PDB entry 3CCQ | X-ray diffraction, 2.90 A resolution | chains B and 0 of the 31 polymer chains in the assembly

== Chain B ==
Molecule: 50S ribosomal protein L3P
Organism: Haloarcula marismortui
UniProtKB: P20279 (RL3_HALMA); residues 0-337 here correspond to UniProt positions 1-338 (UniProt number = residue number + 1)
Amino-acid sequence (338 residues; row label = number of the first residue in the row; numbering starts at 0):
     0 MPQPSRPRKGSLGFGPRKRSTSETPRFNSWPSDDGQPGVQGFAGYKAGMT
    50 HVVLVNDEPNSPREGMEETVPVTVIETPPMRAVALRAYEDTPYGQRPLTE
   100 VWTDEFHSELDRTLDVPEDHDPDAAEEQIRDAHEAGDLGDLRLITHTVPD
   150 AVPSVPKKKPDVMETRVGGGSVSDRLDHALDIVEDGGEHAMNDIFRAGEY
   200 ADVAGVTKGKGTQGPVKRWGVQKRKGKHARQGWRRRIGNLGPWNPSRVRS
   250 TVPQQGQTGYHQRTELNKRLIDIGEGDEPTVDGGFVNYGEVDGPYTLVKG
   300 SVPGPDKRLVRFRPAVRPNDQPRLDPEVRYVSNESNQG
Not modelled in the structure: 0
Ion coordination: Na+: Gln230 (shared with U837(0) of chain 0); Sr2+ site 1: Gln230 (shared with G836(0), U2615(0) of chain 0); Sr2+ site 2: Asn243, Ser245; Mg2+: Asn335 (shared with A2757(0) of chain 0)

== Chain 0 ==
Molecule: 23S ribosomal RNA
Organism: Haloarcula marismortui
Notes: engineered mutation(s): G2099A, A2488U
Sequence (2923 nucleotides; each row starts with the number of its first residue):
     1 GUUGGCUACUAUGCCAGCUGGUGGAUUGCUCGGCUCAGGCGCUGAUGAAG
    51 GACGUGCCAAGCUGCGAUAAGCUGUGGGGAGCCGCACGGAGGCGAAGAAC
   101 CACAGAUUUCCGAAUGAGAAUCUCUCUAACAAUUGCUUCGCGCAAUGAGG
   151 AACCCCGAGAACUGAAACAUCUCAGUAUCGGGAGGAACAGAAAACGCAAC
   201 GUGAUGUCGUUAGUAACCGCGAGUGAACGCGAUACAGCCCAAACCGAAGC
   251 CCUCACGGGCAAUGUGGUGUCAGGGCUACCUCUCAUCAGCCGACCGUCUU
   301 CACGAAGUCUCUUGGAAUAGAGCGUGAUACAGGGUGACAACCCCGUACUG
   351 AAGACCAGUACGCUGUGCGGUAGUGCCAGAGUAGCGGGGGUUGGAUAUCC
   401 CUCGCGAAUAACGCAGGCAUCGACUGCGAAGGCUAAACACAACCUGAGAC
   451 CGAUAGUGAACAAGUAGUGUGAACGAACGCUGCAAAGUACCCUCAGAAGG
   501 GAGGCGAAAUAGAGCAUGAAAUCAGUUGGCGAUCGAGCGACAGGGCAUAC
   551 AAGGUCCCUUGACGAAUGACCGAGACGCGAGUCUCCAGUAAGACUCACGG
   601 GAAGCCGAUGUUCUGUCGUACGUUUUGAAAAACGAGCCAGGGAGUGUGUC
   651 UGUAUGGCAAGUCUAACCGGAGUAUCCGGGGAGGCACAGGGAAACCGACA
   701 UGGCCGCAGGGCUUUGCCCGAGGGCCGCCGUCUUCAAGGGCGGGGAGCCA
   751 UGUGGACACGACCCGAAUCCGGACGAUCUACGCAUGGACAAGAUGAAGCG
   801 UGCCGAAAGGCACGUGGAAGUCUGUUAGAGUUGGUGUCCUACAAUACCCU
   851 CUCGUGAUCUAUGUGUAGGGGUGAAAGGCCCAUCGAGUCCGGCAACAGCU
   901 GGUUCCAAUCGAAACAUGUCGAAGCAUGACCUCCGCCGAGGUAGUCUGUG
   951 AGGUAGAGCGACCGAUUGGUGUGUCCGCCUCCGAGAGGAGUCGGCACACC
  1001 UGUCAAACUCCAAACUUACAGACGCUGUUUGACGCGGGGAUUCCGGUGCG
  1051 CGGGGUAAGCCUGUGUACCAGGAGGGGAACAACCCAGAGAUAGGUUAAGG
  1101 UCCCCAAGUGUGGAUUAAGUGUAAUCCUCUGAAGGUGGUCUCGAGCCCUA
  1151 GACAGCCGGGAGGUGAGCUUAGAAGCAGCUACCCUCUAAGAAAAGCGUAA
  1201 CAGCUUACCGGCCGAGGUUUGAGGCGCCCAAAAUGAUCGGGACUCAAAUC
  1251 CACCACCGAGACCUGUCCGUACCACUCAUACUGGUAAUCGAGUAGAUUGG
  1301 CGCUCUAAUUGGAUGGAAGCAGGGGCGAGAGCUCCUGUGGACCGAUUAGU
  1351 GACGAAAAUCCUGGCCAUAGUAGCAGCGAUAGUCGGGUGAGAACCCCGAC
  1401 GGCCUAAUGGAUAAGGGUUCCUCAGCACUGCUGAUCAGCUGAGGGUUAGC
  1451 CGGUCCUAAGUCUCACCGCAACUCGACUGAGACGAAAUGGGAAACAGGUU
  1501 AAUAUUCCUGUGCCAUCAUGCAGUGAAAGUUGACGCCCUGGGGUCGAUCA
  1551 CGCCGGGCAUUCGCCCGGUCGAACCGUCCAACUCCGUGGAAGCCGUAAUG
  1601 GCAGGAAGCGGACGAACGGCGGCAUAGGGAAACGUGAUUCAACCUGGGGC
  1651 CCAUGAAAAGACGAGCAUGAUGUCCGUACCGAGAACCGACACAGGUGUCC
  1701 AUGGCGGCGAAAGCCAAGGCCUGUCGGGAGCAACCAACGUUAGGGAAUUC
  1751 GGCAAGUUAGUCCCGUACCUUCGGAAGAAGGGAUGCCUGCUCCGGAACGG
  1801 AGCAGGUCGCAGUGACUCGGAAGCUCGGACUGUCUAGUAACAACAUAGGU
  1851 GACCGCAAAUCCGCAAGGACUCGUACGGUCACUGAAUCCUGCCCAGUGCA
  1901 GGUAUCUGAACACCUCGUACAAGAGGACGAAGGACCUGUCAACGGCGGGG
  1951 GUAACUAUGACCCUCUUAAGGUAGCGUAGUACCUUGCCGCAUCAGUAGCG
  2001 GCUUGCAUGAAUGGAUUAACCAGAGCUUCACUGUCCCAACGUUGGGCCCG
  2051 GUGAACUGUACAUUCCAGUGCGGAGUCUGGAGACACCCAGGGGGAAGCAA
  2101 AGACCCUAUGGAGCUUUACUGCAGGCUGUCGCUGAGACGUGGUCGCCGAU
  2151 GUGCAGCAUAGGUAGGAGUCGUUACAGAGGUACCCGCGCUAGCGGGCCAC
  2201 CCAGACAACAGUGAAAUACUACCCGUCGGUGACUGCGACUCUCACUCCGG
  2251 GAGGAGGACACCGAUAGCCGGGCAGUUUGACUGGGGCGGUACGCGCUCGA
  2301 AAAGAUAUCGAGCGCGCCCUAUGGUCAUCUCAGCCGGGACAGAGACCCGG
  2351 CGAAGAGUGCAAGAGCAAAAGAUGACUUGACAGUGUUCUUCCCAACGAGG
  2401 AACGCUGACGCGAAAGCGUGGUCUAGCGAACCAAUUAGCCUGCUUGAUGC
  2451 GGGCAAUUGAUGACAGAAAAGCUACCCUAGGGAUAACUGAGUCGUCACUC
  2501 GCAAGAGCACAUAUCGACCGAGUGGCUUGCUACCUCGAUGUCGGUUCCCU
  2551 CCAUCCUGCCCGUGCAGAAGCGGGCAAGGGUGAGGUUGUUCGCCUAUUAA
  2601 AGGAGGUCGUGAGCUGGGUUUAGACCGUCGUGAGACAGGUCGGCUGCUAU
  2651 CUACUGGGUGUGUAAUGGUGUCUGACAAGAACGACCGUAUAGUACGAGAG
  2701 GAACUACGGUUGGUGGCCACUGGUGUACCGGUUGUUCGAGAGAGCACGUG
  2751 CCGGGUAGCCACGCCACACGGGGUAAGAGCUGAACGCAUCUAAGCUCGAA
  2801 ACCCACUUGGAAAAGAGACACCGCCGAGGUCCCGCGUACAAGACGCGGUC
  2851 GAUAGACUCGGGGUGUGCGCGUCGAGGUAACGAGACGUUAAGCCCACGAG
  2901 CACUAACAGACCAAAGCCAUCAU
Not modelled in the structure: 1-9, 126-127, 715, 971-998, 1560, 1952-1963, 2137-2236, 2339-2343, 2665-2666, 2915-2923
Modified residues: 1MA (6-hydro-1-methyladenosine-5'-monophosphate) at position 628, OMU (o2'-methyluridine 5'-monophosphate) at position 2587, OMG (o2'-methylguanosine-5'-monophosphate) at position 2588, UR3 (3-methyluridine-5'-monophoshate) at position 2619, PSU (pseudouridine-5'-monophosphate) at position 2621
Ion coordination: Na+ site 1 near U12 (its only coordinating residue here); Mg2+ site 1 near G28 (its only coordinating residue here); Na+ site 2: C40, G41, C443; Na+ site 3 near G56 (its only coordinating residue here); Sr2+ site 1: C85, A86 (shared with 1 residue of chain T); Na+ site 4 near U108 (its only coordinating residue here); Mg2+ site 2 near U115 (its only coordinating residue here); Na+ site 5: C130, U146; Na+ site 6 near C141 (its only coordinating residue here); Sr2+ site 2: G147, A183 (shared with 1 residue of chain M); Mg2+ site 3: C162, U2276; K+ site 1: C162, U163, U172; 56 more Na+ sites not listed; 67 more Mg2+ sites not listed; 58 more Sr2+ sites not listed; 1 more K+ sites not listed

== Interface between chain B and chain 0 ==
Contacting residue pairs - 333 pairs, chain B then chain 0:
  Pro1(B) with C2591(0), phosphate contact
  Gln2(B) with U2545(0), hydrogen bond to the phosphate; U2546(0), base contact; C2547(0), hydrogen bond to the base
  Pro3(B) with G2582(0), phosphate contact; A2583(0), phosphate contact
  Ser4(B) with U2581(0), phosphate contact; G2582(0), hydrogen bond to the phosphate
  Arg5(B) with C2547(0), salt bridge to the phosphate; C2548(0), salt bridge to the phosphate; U2581(0), phosphate contact
  Pro6(B) with G2580(0), phosphate contact; U2581(0), phosphate contact; G2713(0), sugar contact
  Arg7(B) with C2548(0), phosphate contact; C2549(0), salt bridge to the phosphate; U2714(0), phosphate contact
  Lys8(B) with C2547(0), phosphate contact; C2548(0), hydrogen bond to the phosphate
  Gly9(B) with U2714(0), hydrogen bond to the phosphate; G2715(0), phosphate contact
  Ser10(B) with A2681(0), hydrogen bond to the base; U2714(0), hydrogen bond to the phosphate; G2715(0), hydrogen bond to the phosphate
  Leu11(B) with A2678(0), hydrogen bond to the sugar; G2679(0), sugar contact
  Gly12(B) with A2678(0), base contact; G2679(0), sugar contact; U2807(0), base contact; U2808(0), sugar contact
  Phe13(B) with U2714(0), sugar contact; G2715(0), sugar contact; U2807(0), sugar contact; U2808(0), sugar contact
  Gly14(B) with U2808(0), hydrogen bond to the sugar; G2809(0), sugar contact
  Pro15(B) with G2656(0), phosphate contact; G2809(0), sugar contact
  Arg16(B) with G2656(0), hydrogen bond to the phosphate; G2715(0), salt bridge to the phosphate
  Lys17(B) with G2656(0), phosphate contact; G2657(0), phosphate contact; G2809(0), phosphate contact; G2810(0), salt bridge to the phosphate
  Arg18(B) with G2657(0), hydrogen bond to the phosphate; G2658(0), salt bridge to the phosphate; C2839(0), hydrogen bond to the phosphate; G2842(0), hydrogen bond to the base; A2843(0), hydrogen bond to the base
  Thr20(B) with G2810(0), phosphate contact
  Glu22(B) with U2837(0), base contact
  Arg25(B) with U2671(0), salt bridge to the phosphate; C2672(0), salt bridge to the phosphate
  Asn27(B) with U2807(0), hydrogen bond to the phosphate; U2808(0), hydrogen bond to the phosphate
  Ser28(B) with C2806(0), hydrogen bond to the phosphate; U2807(0), phosphate contact
  Lys45(B) with C2717(0), hydrogen bond to the phosphate; C2718(0), salt bridge to the phosphate
  Met48(B) with C2717(0), hydrogen bond to the sugar; C2718(0), sugar contact; A2719(0), sugar contact
  Thr49(B) with A2719(0), hydrogen bond to the sugar
  His50(B) with A2719(0), hydrogen bond to the sugar
  Glu57(B) with G2708(0), phosphate contact
  Asn59(B) with C2707(0), phosphate contact; G2708(0), sugar contact
  Pro70(B) with A2719(0), base contact; C2764(0), sugar contact
  Arg85(B) with G2670(0), base contact; U2671(0), hydrogen bond to the base; C2672(0), hydrogen bond to the sugar; C2819(0), hydrogen bond to the base
  Tyr87(B) with C2672(0), hydrogen bond to the sugar; U2673(0), sugar contact
  Tyr92(B) with G2674(0), sugar contact; G2815(0), hydrogen bond to the base
  Gly93(B) with G2674(0), phosphate contact
  Gln94(B) with U2673(0), hydrogen bond to the sugar; G2674(0), hydrogen bond to the phosphate
  Arg95(B) with G2817(0), hydrogen bond to the sugar; A2818(0), sugar contact
  Pro96(B) with C2672(0), sugar contact; A2818(0), hydrogen bond to the sugar; C2819(0), sugar contact
  Leu97(B) with C2819(0), phosphate contact
  Thr98(B) with C2819(0), phosphate contact; A2820(0), phosphate contact
  Glu99(B) with C2819(0), hydrogen bond to the sugar; A2820(0), sugar contact
  Trp101(B) with A2820(0), hydrogen bond to the sugar
  Arg111(B) with G2847(0), salt bridge to the phosphate; G2848(0), salt bridge to the phosphate
  Thr112(B) with U2669(0), hydrogen bond to the sugar; G2670(0), sugar contact
  Leu113(B) with U2669(0), sugar contact; G2670(0), sugar contact
  Asp114(B) with G2668(0), hydrogen bond to the base; U2669(0), sugar contact; C2821(0), hydrogen bond to the sugar; C2822(0), sugar contact; A2827(0), hydrogen bond to the sugar; G2828(0), phosphate contact
  Val115(B) with C2821(0), hydrogen bond to the sugar; C2822(0), sugar contact
  Pro116(B) with C2821(0), sugar contact
  Glu117(B) with C2821(0), phosphate contact; C2822(0), hydrogen bond to the phosphate; G2823(0), phosphate contact
  Asp118(B) with C2822(0), hydrogen bond to the phosphate
  His119(B) with A2820(0), phosphate contact; C2821(0), salt bridge to the phosphate
  Arg141(B) with C2672(0), hydrogen bond to the phosphate; U2673(0), salt bridge to the phosphate
  Ile143(B) with U2671(0), sugar contact
  Val154(B) with U2837(0), base contact
  Pro155(B) with U2837(0), base contact; C2846(0), sugar contact; G2847(0), sugar contact; U2853(0), phosphate contact
  Lys156(B) with U2837(0), base contact; C2846(0), phosphate contact; G2847(0), phosphate contact
  Lys157(B) with G2847(0), hydrogen bond to the phosphate; G2848(0), salt bridge to the phosphate; G2851(0), hydrogen bond to the phosphate; A2852(0), salt bridge to the phosphate
  Lys158(B) with C2846(0), phosphate contact; G2847(0), hydrogen bond to the phosphate
  Val161(B) with G2670(0), sugar contact; U2671(0), phosphate contact
  Met162(B) with C2672(0), phosphate contact
  Glu163(B) with U2671(0), hydrogen bond to the sugar; C2672(0), hydrogen bond to the phosphate
  Thr206(B) with G2716(0), sugar contact; C2717(0), phosphate contact
  Lys207(B) with C2717(0), hydrogen bond to the phosphate; C2718(0), salt bridge to the phosphate; C2759(0), salt bridge to the phosphate; A2838(0), phosphate contact
  Gly208(B) with A2838(0), hydrogen bond to the phosphate; C2839(0), phosphate contact
  Lys209(B) with C2760(0), salt bridge to the phosphate; C2839(0), phosphate contact
  Gly210(B) with C2839(0), hydrogen bond to the phosphate; A2840(0), phosphate contact
  Thr211(B) with A1732(0), hydrogen bond to the sugar; A1733(0), sugar contact; A2840(0), hydrogen bond to the phosphate
  Gln212(B) with A1732(0), sugar contact; A1733(0), sugar contact
  Gly213(B) with A1733(0), hydrogen bond to the phosphate; C1734(0), phosphate contact
  Lys216(B) with C2760(0), salt bridge to the phosphate
  Arg217(B) with U2655(0), hydrogen bond to the sugar; G2656(0), hydrogen bond to the phosphate
  Val220(B) with C2547(0), phosphate contact
  Gln221(B) with A2038(0), phosphate contact; U2546(0), sugar contact; C2547(0), hydrogen bond to the phosphate
  Lys222(B) with A2038(0), hydrogen bond to the phosphate; A2039(0), phosphate contact
  Arg223(B) with G2613(0), sugar contact; C2614(0), hydrogen bond to the sugar
  Lys224(B) with C2035(0), phosphate contact; C2036(0), salt bridge to the phosphate; C2037(0), hydrogen bond to the phosphate; A2038(0), salt bridge to the phosphate
  Gly225(B) with U2034(0), hydrogen bond to the phosphate; C2035(0), hydrogen bond to the phosphate
  Lys226(B) with U835(0), phosphate contact; C1750(0), base contact; G1751(0), hydrogen bond to the base; C1753(0), hydrogen bond to the sugar; U2615(0), phosphate contact; G2616(0), salt bridge to the phosphate
  His227(B) with G2544(0), base contact; C2614(0), hydrogen bond to the sugar; U2615(0), hydrogen bond to the sugar
  Arg229(B) with U835(0), salt bridge to the phosphate; G836(0), phosphate contact; C1753(0), hydrogen bond to the base; A1754(0), hydrogen bond to the sugar
  Gln230(B) with U835(0), hydrogen bond to the phosphate; G836(0), phosphate contact; U837(0), phosphate contact; C2614(0), phosphate contact; U2615(0), phosphate contact
  Gly231(B) with C1735(0), phosphate contact; A1736(0), phosphate contact
  Trp232(B) with C1735(0), phosphate contact; G2092(0), hydrogen bond to the phosphate; G2613(0), sugar contact; C2614(0), sugar contact
  Arg233(B) with C1735(0), hydrogen bond to the phosphate; A1736(0), salt bridge to the phosphate
  Arg234(B) with C1734(0), salt bridge to the phosphate; C1735(0), hydrogen bond to the phosphate; A2039(0), salt bridge to the phosphate
  Arg235(B) with C1734(0), hydrogen bond to the sugar; C1735(0), salt bridge to the phosphate; G2091(0), phosphate contact; G2092(0), salt bridge to the phosphate
  Ile236(B) with U2546(0), sugar contact
  Gly237(B) with U2546(0), hydrogen bond to the sugar; G2613(0), base contact
  Asn238(B) with G2093(0), phosphate contact; U2546(0), base contact; C2547(0), hydrogen bond to the base; G2609(0), base contact; U2610(0), base contact
  Leu239(B) with G2091(0), base contact; G2092(0), phosphate contact; G2093(0), hydrogen bond to the phosphate
  Gly240(B) with G2093(0), sugar contact; G2609(0), base contact
  Pro241(B) with G2093(0), hydrogen bond to the sugar; C2548(0), base contact; G2606(0), base contact; G2609(0), sugar contact
  Trp242(B) with G2093(0), sugar contact; G2094(0), sugar contact; A2096(0), sugar contact; U2539(0), base contact; U2607(0), stacking on the base; G2609(0), hydrogen bond to the sugar; U2610(0), phosphate contact
  Asn243(B) with U1234(0), base contact; G2606(0), hydrogen bond to the sugar; U2607(0), hydrogen bond to the phosphate
  Pro244(B) with U1234(0), base contact; C2066(0), phosphate contact; G2093(0), sugar contact
  Ser245(B) with G2093(0), hydrogen bond to the base; G2094(0), sugar contact
  Arg246(B) with U1234(0), hydrogen bond to the base; C2065(0), hydrogen bond to the phosphate; C2066(0), salt bridge to the phosphate; G2093(0), base contact; A2653(0), sugar contact
  Val247(B) with G2093(0), base contact; A2653(0), hydrogen bond to the sugar; C2654(0), sugar contact
  Arg248(B) with U1234(0), hydrogen bond to the sugar; C2548(0), sugar contact; C2549(0), hydrogen bond to the sugar; C2654(0), sugar contact
  Ser249(B) with C2654(0), phosphate contact; U2655(0), phosphate contact
  Thr250(B) with C2548(0), hydrogen bond to the sugar; C2549(0), sugar contact
  Val251(B) with C2548(0), sugar contact
  Pro252(B) with C2547(0), phosphate contact; C2548(0), sugar contact
  Gln253(B) with G2090(0), hydrogen bond to the base; G2091(0), hydrogen bond to the base; C2654(0), hydrogen bond to the sugar; U2655(0), hydrogen bond to the sugar
  Gln254(B) with A1733(0), sugar contact; G2090(0), hydrogen bond to the sugar; U2655(0), hydrogen bond to the sugar
  Gly255(B) with G2656(0), sugar contact
  Gln256(B) with G2656(0), hydrogen bond to the sugar; G2657(0), sugar contact; C2839(0), hydrogen bond to the phosphate
  Tyr259(B) with A2838(0), sugar contact; C2844(0), sugar contact
  Gln261(B) with U2808(0), hydrogen bond to the phosphate; G2809(0), phosphate contact
  Arg262(B) with G2715(0), hydrogen bond to the phosphate; G2716(0), salt bridge to the phosphate; U2808(0), phosphate contact
  Thr263(B) with U2807(0), hydrogen bond to the phosphate; U2808(0), hydrogen bond to the phosphate
  Glu264(B) with G2715(0), hydrogen bond to the base; G2716(0), hydrogen bond to the sugar; C2765(0), base contact; A2766(0), sugar contact
  Leu265(B) with A2766(0), hydrogen bond to the sugar
  Asn266(B) with A2766(0), sugar contact; C2767(0), hydrogen bond to the phosphate
  Lys267(B) with C2765(0), hydrogen bond to the sugar; A2766(0), sugar contact
  Asp281(B) with G2861(0), hydrogen bond to the sugar
  Gly282(B) with G2860(0), hydrogen bond to the base; G2861(0), hydrogen bond to the sugar; G2898(0), sugar contact
  Phe284(B) with C2897(0), sugar contact; G2898(0), sugar contact
  Val285(B) with A2757(0), phosphate contact; G2758(0), phosphate contact; C2897(0), sugar contact
  Asn286(B) with C2897(0), hydrogen bond to the sugar; G2898(0), phosphate contact
  Tyr287(B) with G2898(0), sugar contact
  Gly288(B) with G2898(0), phosphate contact
  Glu289(B) with G2898(0), sugar contact; A2899(0), sugar contact
  Lys298(B) with C2765(0), sugar contact; A2766(0), salt bridge to the phosphate
  Gly299(B) with C2765(0), sugar contact
  Ser300(B) with G2716(0), hydrogen bond to the base; C2717(0), sugar contact; C2765(0), hydrogen bond to the base
  Val301(B) with C2717(0), sugar contact
  Pro302(B) with G2716(0), sugar contact; C2717(0), sugar contact
  Gly303(B) with C2717(0), hydrogen bond to the phosphate
  Pro304(B) with U2837(0), sugar contact
  Asp305(B) with C2718(0), phosphate contact; U2837(0), sugar contact
  Lys306(B) with U2837(0), salt bridge to the phosphate
  Arg307(B) with U2837(0), hydrogen bond to the base; A2838(0), salt bridge to the phosphate
  Arg312(B) with U2807(0), salt bridge to the phosphate
  Arg316(B) with C2682(0), salt bridge to the phosphate; C2767(0), hydrogen bond to the phosphate; A2768(0), hydrogen bond to the phosphate
  Asn318(B) with C2767(0), hydrogen bond to the phosphate; A2768(0), hydrogen bond to the phosphate
  Ser334(B) with G2861(0), hydrogen bond to the sugar; G2862(0), phosphate contact
  Asn335(B) with A2719(0), sugar contact; A2757(0), phosphate contact
  Gln336(B) with U2756(0), phosphate contact; A2757(0), phosphate contact; G2861(0), hydrogen bond to the base; G2862(0), sugar contact; C2897(0), hydrogen bond to the base
  Gly337(B) with U2756(0), hydrogen bond to the phosphate; A2757(0), phosphate contact; G2862(0), phosphate contact; G2863(0), phosphate contact
Interface residues without a listed pair, chain B (147 interface residues in all): Ser19, Val215, Thr257, His260, Gly283, Arg310, Val315, Glu333
Interface residues without a listed pair, chain 0 (126 interface residues in all): G834, A1737, A2089, A2095, A2680, G2712, C2720, G2845

== In short ==
The interface between chain B and chain 0 involves 147 residues on one side and 126 on the other, with 118
hydrogen bonds, 35 salt bridges and 1 aromatic stacking contact. Among the polar pairs are Gln2(B)-C2547(0),
Ser10(B)-A2681(0) and Arg18(B)-G2842(0). U837(0) and Gln230(B) coordinate Na+.
Chain B is 50S ribosomal protein L3P and chain 0 is 23S ribosomal RNA, both from Haloarcula marismortui; the
structure, Structure of Anisomycin resistant 50S Ribosomal Subunit: 23S rRNA mutation A2488U, was determined
by X-ray diffraction together with 3CC2, 3CC4, 3CC7, 3CCE, 3CCJ, 3CCL and 6 further entries from the same
study.
